5WPA - chains A and B; structure by X-ray diffraction, 2.29 A resolution.

[Chain A]
Protein: Splicing factor, proline- and glutamine-rich
Organism: Homo sapiens
Reference sequence: P23246 (SFPQ_HUMAN), isoform P23246-2; residue numbers follow UniProt; this construct covers 276-535
Sequence (261 residues; row label = number of the first residue in the row):
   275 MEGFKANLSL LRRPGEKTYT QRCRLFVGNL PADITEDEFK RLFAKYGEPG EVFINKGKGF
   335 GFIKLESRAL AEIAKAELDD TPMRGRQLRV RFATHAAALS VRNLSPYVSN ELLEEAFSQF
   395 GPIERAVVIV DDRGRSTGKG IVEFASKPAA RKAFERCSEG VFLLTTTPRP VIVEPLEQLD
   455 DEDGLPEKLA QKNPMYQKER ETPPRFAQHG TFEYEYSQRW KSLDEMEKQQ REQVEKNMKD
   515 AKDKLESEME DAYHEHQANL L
Unresolved in the structure: 275-290, 462-474, 528-535
Construct notes: initiating methionine (275)
Swiss-Prot annotation at these positions:
  - modified residue: Ser-283 (Phosphoserine), Tyr-293 (Phosphotyrosine), Lys-314 (N6,N6-dimethyllysine), Lys-319 (N6-acetyllysine), Lys-338 (N6-acetyllysine), Thr-368 (Phosphothreonine), Ser-374 (Phosphoserine), Ser-379 (Phosphoserine), Lys-421 (N6-acetyllysine), Lys-472 (N6-acetyllysine), Ser-496 (Phosphoserine)
  - cross-link (Glycyl lysine isopeptide (Lys-Gly)): Lys-279 (interchain with G-Cter in SUMO2), Lys-338 (interchain with G-Cter in SUMO2)
  - mutagenesis: Leu-535 (L535A: Impairs DNA binding and ability to mediate transcriptional activation; when associated with A-539; A-546 and A-549)
Reported in the primary citation:
  - conformationally variable residues (order/disorder transition, side-chain flip): Lys-462 to Arg-474, Phe-486, Tyr-490, Trp-494

[Chain B]
Protein: Paraspeckle component 1
Organism: Homo sapiens
Reference sequence: Q8WXF1 (PSPC1_HUMAN); residue numbers follow UniProt; this construct covers 61-320
Sequence (261 residues; row label = number of the first residue in the row):
    60 GMGFTIDIKS FLKPGEKTYT QRCRLFVGNL PTDITEEDFK RLFERYGEPS EVFINRDRGF
   120 GFIRLESRTL AEIAKAELDG TILKSRPLRI RFATHGAALT VKNLSPVVSN ELLEQAFSQF
   180 GPVEKAVVVV DDRGRATGKG FVEFAAKPPA RKALERCGDG AFLLTTTPRP VIVEPMEQFD
   240 DEDGLPEKLM QKTQQYHKER EQPPRFAQPG TFEFEYASRW KALDEMEKQQ REQVDRNIRE
   300 AKEKLEAEME AARHEHQLML M
Unresolved in the structure: 60-65
Construct notes: expression tag (60)
Swiss-Prot annotation at these positions:
  - mutagenesis: Phe-119 (F119A: Abolishes accumulation in paraspeckles, but not in perinucleolar caps; when associated with A-121; A-198 and A-200), Phe-121 (F121A: Abolishes accumulation in paraspeckles, but not in perinucleolar caps; when associated with A-119; A-198 and A-200), Lys-198 (K198A: Abolishes accumulation in paraspeckles, but not in perinucleolar caps; when associated with A-119; A-121 and A-200), Phe-200 (F200A: Abolishes accumulation in paraspeckles, but not in perinucleolar caps; when associated with A-119; A-121 and A-198), Tyr-275 (Y275A: Abolishes interaction with NONO and localization in nuclear paraspeckles; when associated with A-279), Trp-279 (W279A: Abolishes interaction with NONO and localization in nuclear paraspeckles; when associated with A-275)
Reported in the primary citation:
  - conformationally variable residues (side-chain flip): Phe-271, Tyr-275, Trp-279

[Interface between chain A and chain B]
Contacting residue pairs - 178 pairs, chain A then chain B:
  Glu-346(A) / Thr-128(B)
  Glu-346(A) / Glu-131(B)
  Glu-346(A) / Ile-132(B)
  Ile-347(A) / Phe-70(B)  hydrophobic
  Ile-347(A) / Ile-132(B)  hydrophobic
  Lys-349(A) / Lys-72(B)
  Ala-350(A) / Phe-70(B)  hydrophobic
  Glu-351(A) / Lys-68(B)  salt bridge
  Glu-351(A) / Phe-70(B)
  Arg-376(A) / Asp-283(B)  salt bridge
  Asn-377(A) / Trp-279(B)
  Pro-380(A) / Leu-244(B)
  Pro-380(A) / Met-249(B)
  Tyr-381(A) / Met-249(B)
  Tyr-381(A) / Gln-254(B)
  Tyr-381(A) / Tyr-255(B)  hydrophobic
  Tyr-381(A) / Glu-258(B)
  Tyr-381(A) / Arg-259(B)  hydrogen bond (backbone-side chain)
  Val-382(A) / Leu-244(B)
  Val-382(A) / Met-249(B)
  Ser-383(A) / Leu-244(B)
  Ser-383(A) / Glu-246(B)  hydrogen bond
  Ser-383(A) / Met-249(B)
  Ser-383(A) / Arg-259(B)
  Asn-384(A) / Asp-242(B)  hydrogen bond (side chain-backbone)
  Asn-384(A) / Gly-243(B)
  Asn-384(A) / Leu-244(B)  hydrogen bond (backbone-backbone)
  Asn-384(A) / Pro-245(B)
  Glu-385(A) / Pro-245(B)
  Glu-385(A) / Glu-246(B)  hydrogen bond (side chain-backbone)
  Leu-386(A) / Arg-259(B)
  Ala-390(A) / Pro-263(B)  hydrophobic
  Gln-393(A) / Phe-265(B)
  Phe-394(A) / Phe-265(B)  hydrophobic
  Val-401(A) / Asp-240(B)
  Val-401(A) / Glu-241(B)
  Val-401(A) / Gly-243(B)
  Val-402(A) / Asp-239(B)
  Val-402(A) / Gly-243(B)
  Val-402(A) / Leu-244(B)
  Ile-403(A) / Phe-238(B)  hydrophobic
  Ile-403(A) / Asp-239(B)
  Val-404(A) / Phe-238(B)
  Val-404(A) / Asp-239(B)  hydrogen bond (backbone-backbone)
  Val-404(A) / Gly-243(B)
  Val-404(A) / Leu-244(B)  hydrophobic
  Asp-406(A) / Gln-237(B)
  Gly-408(A) / Leu-244(B)
  Ser-410(A) / Leu-244(B)
  Thr-411(A) / Phe-238(B)
  Arg-430(A) / Phe-265(B)
  Cys-431(A) / Lys-280(B)  hydrogen bond (backbone-side chain)
  Ser-432(A) / Lys-280(B)  hydrogen bond (backbone-side chain)
  Gly-434(A) / Lys-280(B)  hydrogen bond (backbone-side chain)
  Val-435(A) / Arg-264(B)
  Val-435(A) / Phe-265(B)
  Val-435(A) / Ala-266(B)  hydrogen bond (backbone-backbone)
  Val-435(A) / Phe-273(B)  hydrophobic
  Val-435(A) / Ala-276(B)  hydrophobic
  Phe-436(A) / Arg-264(B)
  Phe-436(A) / Phe-265(B)  hydrophobic
  Leu-437(A) / Pro-263(B)
  Leu-437(A) / Arg-264(B)  hydrogen bond (backbone-backbone)
  Leu-437(A) / Ala-266(B)  hydrophobic
  Leu-437(A) / Glu-272(B)
  Leu-437(A) / Ala-276(B)  hydrophobic
  Leu-438(A) / Pro-263(B)
  Thr-439(A) / Glu-258(B)  hydrogen bond
  Thr-439(A) / Gln-261(B)
  Thr-439(A) / Arg-264(B)  hydrogen bond (backbone-side chain)
  Thr-440(A) / Lys-257(B)  hydrogen bond (side chain-backbone)
  Thr-440(A) / Glu-258(B)  hydrogen bond (backbone-backbone)
  Thr-440(A) / Glu-260(B)
  Thr-440(A) / Gln-261(B)  hydrogen bond (side chain-backbone)
  Thr-440(A) / Arg-264(B)  hydrogen bond (backbone-side chain)
  Thr-441(A) / Glu-258(B)  hydrogen bond
  Pro-442(A) / Glu-272(B)
  Pro-442(A) / Tyr-275(B)  hydrophobic
  Pro-442(A) / Ala-276(B)
  Arg-443(A) / Trp-279(B)
  Pro-444(A) / Ala-276(B)
  Pro-444(A) / Trp-279(B)
  Pro-444(A) / Lys-280(B)
  Ile-446(A) / Trp-279(B)  hydrophobic
  Ile-446(A) / Asp-283(B)
  Leu-453(A) / Val-188(B)  hydrophobic
  Leu-453(A) / Val-189(B)
  Leu-453(A) / Thr-196(B)
  Asp-454(A) / Val-188(B)
  Asp-454(A) / Val-189(B)  hydrogen bond (backbone-backbone)
  Asp-455(A) / Val-186(B)
  Asp-455(A) / Phe-200(B)
  Asp-457(A) / Asn-169(B)  hydrogen bond (backbone-side chain)
  Gly-458(A) / Asn-169(B)
  Gly-458(A) / Val-186(B)
  Gly-458(A) / Val-187(B)
  Gly-458(A) / Val-189(B)
  Leu-459(A) / Pro-165(B)
  Leu-459(A) / Val-167(B)
  Leu-459(A) / Ser-168(B)
  Leu-459(A) / Asn-169(B)  hydrogen bond (backbone-backbone)
  Leu-459(A) / Val-187(B)  hydrogen bond (backbone-backbone)
  Leu-459(A) / Val-189(B)  hydrophobic
  Pro-460(A) / Asn-169(B)
  Pro-460(A) / Glu-170(B)
  Glu-461(A) / Glu-170(B)  hydrogen bond (backbone-side chain)
  Glu-475(A) / Thr-225(B)  hydrogen bond (backbone-side chain)
  Thr-476(A) / Leu-223(B)
  Thr-476(A) / Thr-224(B)
  Thr-476(A) / Thr-225(B)  hydrogen bond (backbone-side chain)
  Pro-478(A) / Leu-171(B)  hydrophobic
  Pro-478(A) / Ala-175(B)  hydrophobic
  Pro-478(A) / Leu-222(B)
  Pro-478(A) / Leu-223(B)
  Arg-479(A) / Ala-220(B)
  Arg-479(A) / Phe-221(B)
  Arg-479(A) / Leu-222(B)  hydrogen bond (backbone-backbone)
  Arg-479(A) / Thr-224(B)  hydrogen bond (side chain-backbone)
  Arg-479(A) / Thr-225(B)
  Phe-480(A) / Gln-178(B)
  Phe-480(A) / Phe-179(B)  hydrophobic
  Phe-480(A) / Arg-215(B)
  Phe-480(A) / Cys-216(B)
  Phe-480(A) / Ala-220(B)
  Phe-480(A) / Phe-221(B)  hydrophobic
  Ala-481(A) / Ala-220(B)  hydrogen bond (backbone-backbone)
  Ala-481(A) / Leu-222(B)  hydrophobic
  Phe-486(A) / Met-308(B)
  Phe-486(A) / Ala-311(B)  hydrophobic
  Glu-487(A) / Leu-222(B)
  Glu-487(A) / Pro-227(B)
  Glu-489(A) / Met-308(B)
  Tyr-490(A) / Pro-227(B)  hydrophobic
  Tyr-490(A) / Met-308(B)  hydrophobic
  Ser-491(A) / Ala-220(B)
  Ser-491(A) / Pro-227(B)
  Ser-491(A) / Pro-229(B)
  Arg-493(A) / Leu-304(B)
  Arg-493(A) / Glu-307(B)  salt bridge
  Arg-493(A) / Met-308(B)
  Trp-494(A) / Pro-227(B)
  Trp-494(A) / Arg-228(B)
  Trp-494(A) / Pro-229(B)
  Trp-494(A) / Lys-301(B)
  Trp-494(A) / Glu-305(B)
  Lys-495(A) / Cys-216(B)  hydrogen bond (side chain-backbone)
  Lys-495(A) / Gly-217(B)  hydrogen bond (side chain-backbone)
  Lys-495(A) / Gly-219(B)  hydrogen bond (side chain-backbone)
  Lys-495(A) / Ala-220(B)
  Leu-497(A) / Ala-300(B)  hydrophobic
  Asp-498(A) / Asn-162(B)  hydrogen bond
  Asp-498(A) / Ile-231(B)
  Met-500(A) / Ile-297(B)  hydrophobic
  Met-500(A) / Ala-300(B)  hydrophobic
  Glu-501(A) / Ile-297(B)
  Gln-504(A) / Val-293(B)
  Gln-504(A) / Asn-296(B)  hydrogen bond
  Arg-505(A) / Val-293(B)
  Arg-505(A) / Asp-294(B)  salt bridge
  Val-508(A) / Gln-289(B)
  Val-508(A) / Val-293(B)  hydrophobic
  Met-512(A) / Leu-282(B)
  Met-512(A) / Glu-286(B)
  Met-512(A) / Gln-289(B)
  Ala-515(A) / Leu-282(B)
  Lys-516(A) / Trp-279(B)
  Lys-516(A) / Asp-283(B)  salt bridge
  Lys-516(A) / Glu-286(B)  salt bridge
  Leu-519(A) / Arg-278(B)
  Leu-519(A) / Trp-279(B)
  Leu-519(A) / Leu-282(B)  hydrophobic
  Glu-522(A) / Tyr-275(B)  hydrogen bond (backbone-side chain)
  Glu-522(A) / Arg-278(B)  salt bridge
  Met-523(A) / Tyr-275(B)
  Met-523(A) / Trp-279(B)
  Ala-526(A) / Tyr-275(B)
  Tyr-527(A) / Lys-257(B)
  Tyr-527(A) / Glu-260(B)
Also at the interface, not in a pair above, chain A (87 interface residues in all): Arg-342, Ala-343, Asp-354, Ser-379, Arg-399, Asp-405, Ile-415, Glu-456, Pro-477, Glu-509
Also at the interface, not in a pair above, chain B (91 interface residues in all): Pro-73, Ala-135, Glu-136, Lys-184, Asp-190, Ala-195, Asp-218, Pro-262, Met-285, Arg-290, Arg-312
From the paper, about this interface:
  - pairs named by the authors: Tyr-381(A)/Met-249(B) (hydrophobic contact)
  - interface residues, chain A: Val-435(A), Ala-481(A), His-483(A), Ser-491(A)
  - interface residues, chain B: Phe-70(B), Ala-266(B)

[Summary]
87 residues of chain A face 91 of chain B across their interface, with 34 hydrogen bonds and 7 salt bridges.
Polar contacts include Glu-351(A)/Lys-68(B), Arg-376(A)/Asp-283(B) and Arg-493(A)/Glu-307(B). The paper
describes a hydrophobic contact between Tyr-381(A) and Met-249(B). From the paper: interface residues
Val-435(A), Ala-481(A) and Phe-70(B) among others; conformational variability at Lys-462(A), Phe-486(A) and
Phe-271(B) among others.
Here chain A is Splicing factor, proline- and glutamine-rich and chain B is Paraspeckle component 1, both from
Homo sapiens. Entry 5WPA (Structure of human SFPQ/PSPC1 heterodimer) was determined by X-ray diffraction.
